PDB entry 2XHB | X-ray diffraction, 2.72 A resolution | chains A and D

# Chain A
Molecule: DNA polymerase
From: Thermococcus gorgonarius
Notes: EC 2.7.7.7
UniProt: P56689 (DPOL_THEGO); aligned to UniProt positions 1-757 over residues 1-757 (the alignment contains insertions or deletions, so no single offset holds)
Sequence (773 residues; row label = number of the first residue in the row):
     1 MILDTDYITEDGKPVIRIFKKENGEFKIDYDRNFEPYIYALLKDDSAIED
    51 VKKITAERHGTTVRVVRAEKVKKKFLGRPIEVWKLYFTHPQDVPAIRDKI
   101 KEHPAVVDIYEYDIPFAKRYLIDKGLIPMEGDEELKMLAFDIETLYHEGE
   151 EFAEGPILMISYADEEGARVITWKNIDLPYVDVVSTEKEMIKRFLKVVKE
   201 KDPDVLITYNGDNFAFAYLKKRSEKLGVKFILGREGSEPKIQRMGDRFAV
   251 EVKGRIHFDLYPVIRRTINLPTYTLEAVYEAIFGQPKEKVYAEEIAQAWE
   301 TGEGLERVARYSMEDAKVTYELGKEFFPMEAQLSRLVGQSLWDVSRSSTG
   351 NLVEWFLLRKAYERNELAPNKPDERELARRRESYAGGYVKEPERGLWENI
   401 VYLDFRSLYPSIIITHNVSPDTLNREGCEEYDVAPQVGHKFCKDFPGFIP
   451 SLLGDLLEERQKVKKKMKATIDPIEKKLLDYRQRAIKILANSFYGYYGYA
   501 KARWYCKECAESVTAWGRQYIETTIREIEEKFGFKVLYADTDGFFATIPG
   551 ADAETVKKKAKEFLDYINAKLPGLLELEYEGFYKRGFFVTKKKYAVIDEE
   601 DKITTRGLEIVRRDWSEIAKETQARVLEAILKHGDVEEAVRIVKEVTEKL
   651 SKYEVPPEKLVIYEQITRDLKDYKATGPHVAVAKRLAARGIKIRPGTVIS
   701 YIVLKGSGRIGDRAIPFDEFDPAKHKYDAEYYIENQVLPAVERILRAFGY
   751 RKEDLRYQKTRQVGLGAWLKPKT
Disordered / not traced: 146-150, 374-384, 758-773
Construct notes: engineered mutation Ala215 (Asp in the reference)
Disulfides: Cys506-Cys509
Metal / ion sites: Na+: Lys101, His103, Val106
Reported in the primary citation:
  - binding site for Hypoxanthine-containing DNA (chain D): Tyr7, Pro36, Tyr37, Pro90, Val93, Arg97, Glu111, Ile114, Pro115, Phe116, Arg119, Met244, Asp246, Arg247, Tyr261, Tyr273, Leu275
  - contacts within the chain: Glu111-Arg119 (salt bridge)
  - specificity-determining residues: Pro36, Pro90, Glu111, Phe116
  - conformationally variable residues (order/disorder transition): Arg247
  - mutagenesis - D215A: abolished catalytic activity (citing earlier work)
  - mutagenesis - D215A: unchanged binding to deaminated bases (citing earlier work)
  - mutagenesis - R119A: abolished binding to deaminated bases (citing earlier work)

# Chain D
Molecule: Hypoxanthine-containing DNA
Sequence (28 nucleotides; numbered 0 to 27; the number before each row is that of its first residue; numbering starts at 0):
     0 AAIGGAGACACGGCTTTTGCCGTGTCTC
Disordered / not traced: 0-1, 14-19

# How chain A and chain D interact
Residue-residue contacts (86):
  Tyr7(A) - DI2(D)  hydrogen bond to the phosphate
  Pro36(A) - DI2(D)  base contact
  Tyr37(A) - DI2(D)  base contact
  Pro90(A) - DI2(D)  base contact
  Val93(A) - DI2(D)  base contact
  Pro94(A) - DI2(D)  sugar contact
  Arg97(A) - DI2(D)  hydrogen bond to the phosphate
  Arg97(A) - DG3(D)  salt bridge to the phosphate
  Glu111(A) - DI2(D)  base contact
  Tyr112(A) - DI2(D)  base contact
  Asp113(A) - DI2(D)  sugar contact
  Asp113(A) - DG3(D)  phosphate contact
  Ile114(A) - DI2(D)  base contact
  Pro115(A) - DI2(D)  phosphate contact
  Pro115(A) - DG3(D)  base contact
  Phe116(A) - DI2(D)  hydrogen bond to the phosphate
  Lys118(A) - DG3(D)  hydrogen bond to the base
  Lys118(A) - DG4(D)  base contact
  Arg119(A) - DI2(D)  base contact
  Tyr209(A) - DT26(D)  phosphate contact
  Tyr209(A) - DC27(D)  sugar contact
  Asn210(A) - DT26(D)  base contact
  Asn210(A) - DC27(D)  hydrogen bond to the sugar
  Asn213(A) - DT26(D)  base contact
  Asn213(A) - DC27(D)  base contact
  Phe214(A) - DC27(D)  phosphate contact
  Gln242(A) - DG4(D)  base contact
  Arg243(A) - DG4(D)  base contact
  Met244(A) - DG4(D)  base contact
  Gly245(A) - DG4(D)  sugar contact
  Asp246(A) - DA5(D)  base contact
  Arg247(A) - DA5(D)  hydrogen bond to the sugar
  Tyr261(A) - DC25(D)  sugar contact
  Tyr261(A) - DT26(D)  base contact
  Arg265(A) - DG6(D)  base contact
  Arg265(A) - DC25(D)  base contact
  Pro271(A) - DT26(D)  phosphate contact
  Thr272(A) - DT26(D)  phosphate contact
  Tyr273(A) - DT26(D)  hydrogen bond to the phosphate
  Thr274(A) - DT26(D)  phosphate contact
  Thr274(A) - DC27(D)  phosphate contact
  Leu275(A) - DC27(D)  hydrogen bond to the phosphate
  Trp342(A) - DG4(D)  base contact
  Asp343(A) - DG3(D)  base contact
  Asp343(A) - DG4(D)  hydrogen bond to the base
  Ser348(A) - DA5(D)  phosphate contact
  Asn351(A) - DA5(D)  sugar contact
  Lys371(A) - DG3(D)  hydrogen bond to the phosphate
  Lys371(A) - DG4(D)  salt bridge to the phosphate
  Asp373(A) - DG4(D)  phosphate contact
  Tyr499(A) - DA5(D)  phosphate contact
  Tyr499(A) - DG6(D)  phosphate contact
  Lys592(A) - DC8(D)  phosphate contact
  Lys593(A) - DA9(D)  salt bridge to the phosphate
  Arg612(A) - DG23(D)  base contact
  Arg612(A) - DT24(D)  hydrogen bond to the sugar
  Arg612(A) - DC25(D)  phosphate contact
  Arg613(A) - DT24(D)  salt bridge to the phosphate
  Arg613(A) - DC25(D)  salt bridge to the phosphate
  Asp614(A) - DT24(D)  sugar contact
  Trp615(A) - DC10(D)  phosphate contact
  Glu664(A) - DG23(D)  sugar contact
  Glu664(A) - DT24(D)  phosphate contact
  Gln665(A) - DG23(D)  phosphate contact
  Gln665(A) - DT24(D)  hydrogen bond to the phosphate
  Ile666(A) - DG23(D)  phosphate contact
  Thr667(A) - DG23(D)  hydrogen bond to the phosphate
  Arg668(A) - DT22(D)  salt bridge to the phosphate
  Arg668(A) - DG23(D)  salt bridge to the phosphate
  Tyr673(A) - DT22(D)  phosphate contact
  Tyr673(A) - DG23(D)  hydrogen bond to the phosphate
  Lys674(A) - DG21(D)  phosphate contact
  Lys674(A) - DT22(D)  hydrogen bond to the phosphate
  Ala675(A) - DG21(D)  phosphate contact
  Ala675(A) - DT22(D)  hydrogen bond to the phosphate
  Thr676(A) - DG12(D)  sugar contact
  Pro678(A) - DG11(D)  phosphate contact
  Pro678(A) - DG12(D)  phosphate contact
  His679(A) - DG23(D)  salt bridge to the phosphate
  Arg709(A) - DG12(D)  phosphate contact
  Arg709(A) - DC13(D)  salt bridge to the phosphate
  Ile710(A) - DG11(D)  phosphate contact
  Ile710(A) - DG12(D)  hydrogen bond to the phosphate
  Gly711(A) - DG12(D)  hydrogen bond to the phosphate
  Tyr731(A) - DG11(D)  phosphate contact
  Asn735(A) - DG11(D)  hydrogen bond to the phosphate
Also at the interface, not in a pair above, chain A (69 interface residues in all): Gln91, Asp141, Glu276, Trp355, Arg606, Gly607, Tyr663, Pro739
Also at the interface, not in a pair above, chain D (19 interface residues in all): DA7

# Summary
The interface between chain A and chain D involves 69 residues on one side and 19 on the other; the contacts
include 19 hydrogen bonds and 9 salt bridges. Polar pairs include Lys118(A)-DG3(D), Asp343(A)-DG4(D) and
Asn210(A)-DC27(D). From the paper: a binding site for Hypoxanthine-containing DNA (chain D) at Tyr7(A),
Pro36(A) and Tyr37(A) among others; D215A of chain A abolishes catalytic activity.
Chain A is DNA polymerase (Thermococcus gorgonarius) and chain D is Hypoxanthine-containing DNA; the
structure, Crystal structure of DNA polymerase from Thermococcus gorgonarius in complex with
hypoxanthine-containing DNA, was determined by X-ray diffraction.
